PDB entry 9P8W | X-ray diffraction, 2.68 A resolution | chain A

[Chain A]
Protein: Deoxyguanosinetriphosphate triphosphohydrolase-like protein
Organism: Shewanella putrefaciens CN-32
UniProtKB: A4Y1R2 (A4Y1R2_SHEPC); residue numbers follow UniProt; this construct covers 1-462
Chain sequence (462 residues; numbered 1 to 462; the number before each row is that of its first residue):
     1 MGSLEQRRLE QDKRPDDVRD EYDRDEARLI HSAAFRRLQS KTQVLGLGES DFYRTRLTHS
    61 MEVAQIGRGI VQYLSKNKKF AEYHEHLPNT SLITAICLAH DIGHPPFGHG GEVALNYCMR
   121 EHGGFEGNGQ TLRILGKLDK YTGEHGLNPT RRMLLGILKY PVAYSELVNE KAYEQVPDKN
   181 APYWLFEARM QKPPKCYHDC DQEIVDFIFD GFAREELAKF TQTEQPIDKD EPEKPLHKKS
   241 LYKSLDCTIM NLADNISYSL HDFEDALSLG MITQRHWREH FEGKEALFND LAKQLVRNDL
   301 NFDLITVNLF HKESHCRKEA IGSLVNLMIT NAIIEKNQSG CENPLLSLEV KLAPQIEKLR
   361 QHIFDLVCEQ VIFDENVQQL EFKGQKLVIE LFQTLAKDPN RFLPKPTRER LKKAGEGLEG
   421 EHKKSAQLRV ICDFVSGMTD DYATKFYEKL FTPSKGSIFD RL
Not modelled in the structure: 46-52, 460-462
Ion coordination: Mg2+: His-59, His-100, Asp-101, Asp-254, Tyr-258

[In short]
His-59, His-100, Asp-101, Asp-254 and Tyr-258 form the Mg2+ site.
Chain A is Deoxyguanosinetriphosphate triphosphohydrolase-like protein (Shewanella putrefaciens CN-32); the
structure, Anti-phage dGTPase from Shewanella putrefaciens CN-32, was determined by X-ray diffraction (same
publication as 9P8S, 9P8T, 9P8U and 9P8V).
